PDB entry 4J8X | X-ray diffraction, 2.87 A resolution | chains D and I of the 5 polymer chains in the assembly

== Chain D ==
Molecule: Histone H2B 1.1
Source organism: Xenopus laevis
UniProtKB: P02281 (H2B11_XENLA); residues -2 to 122 here correspond to UniProt positions 2-126 (UniProt number = residue number + 4)
Chain sequence (125 residues; each row starts with the number of its first residue; numbers below 1 keep their minus sign (Pro-2 is residue -2)):
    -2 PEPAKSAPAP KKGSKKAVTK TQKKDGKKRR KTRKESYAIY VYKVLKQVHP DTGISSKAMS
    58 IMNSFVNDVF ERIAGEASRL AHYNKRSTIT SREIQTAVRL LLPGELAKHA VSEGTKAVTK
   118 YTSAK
Disordered / not traced: -2 to 27
Sequence notes: conflict Thr29 (Ser33 in P02281)
Ion coordination: para-cymene ruthenium chloride Ru near His79 (its only coordinating residue here)

== Chain I ==
Molecule: 145-nt DNA strand
Sequence (145 nucleotides; row label = number of the first residue in the row; numbers below 1 keep their minus sign (DA-72 is residue -72)):
   -72 ATCAATATCC ACCTGCAGAT ACTACCAAAA GTGTATTTGG AAACTGCTCC ATCAAAAGGC
   -12 ATGTTCAGCT GAATCAGCTG AACATGCCTT TTGATGGAGC AGTTTCCAAA TACACTTTTG
    48 GTAGTATCTG CAGGTGGATA TTGAT

== Chain D / chain I interface ==
Contacting residue pairs (13):
  Lys28(D) - DG29(I)  phosphate contact
  Lys28(D) - DT30(I)  phosphate contact
  Thr29(D) - DG29(I)  phosphate contact
  Arg30(D) - DA-44(I)  phosphate contact
  Ile51(D) - DT-53(I)  phosphate contact
  Ser52(D) - DA-54(I)  phosphate contact
  Ser53(D) - DA-54(I)  hydrogen bond to the phosphate
  Arg83(D) - DG-33(I)  phosphate contact
  Arg83(D) - DA-32(I)  salt bridge to the phosphate
  Ser84(D) - DG-34(I)  sugar contact
  Ser84(D) - DG-33(I)  hydrogen bond to the phosphate
  Thr85(D) - DG-34(I)  hydrogen bond to the phosphate
  Thr85(D) - DG-33(I)  hydrogen bond to the phosphate
Other interface residues (no listed pair), chain D (14 interface residues in all): Glu32, Tyr39, Gly50, Lys82, Lys122
Other interface residues (no listed pair), chain I (10 interface residues in all): DA-45, DT-41

== In short ==
14 residues of chain D and 10 residues of chain I are in contact; the contacts include 4 hydrogen bonds and 1
salt bridge. Among the polar pairs are Ser53(D)-DA-54(I), Ser84(D)-DG-33(I) and Thr85(D)-DG-34(I).
Chain D is Histone H2B 1.1 (Xenopus laevis) and chain I is a 145-nt DNA strand; the structure, X-ray structure
of NCP145 with bound chlorido(eta-6-p-cymene)(N-fluorophenyl-2-pyridinecarbothioamide)ruthenium(II), was
determined by X-ray diffraction (same publication as 4J8V, 4J8U and 4J8W).
